1XOG - chain A; structure by X-ray diffraction, 2.80 A resolution.

== Chain A ==
Protein: Neuraminidase
Source organism: Influenza A virus
Notes: EC 3.2.1.18; fragment: N9 Tern neuraminidas
Reference sequence: P03472 (NRAM_IATRA); numbering as in UniProt (aligned over 84-470)
Amino-acid sequence (387 residues; row label = number of the first residue in the row):
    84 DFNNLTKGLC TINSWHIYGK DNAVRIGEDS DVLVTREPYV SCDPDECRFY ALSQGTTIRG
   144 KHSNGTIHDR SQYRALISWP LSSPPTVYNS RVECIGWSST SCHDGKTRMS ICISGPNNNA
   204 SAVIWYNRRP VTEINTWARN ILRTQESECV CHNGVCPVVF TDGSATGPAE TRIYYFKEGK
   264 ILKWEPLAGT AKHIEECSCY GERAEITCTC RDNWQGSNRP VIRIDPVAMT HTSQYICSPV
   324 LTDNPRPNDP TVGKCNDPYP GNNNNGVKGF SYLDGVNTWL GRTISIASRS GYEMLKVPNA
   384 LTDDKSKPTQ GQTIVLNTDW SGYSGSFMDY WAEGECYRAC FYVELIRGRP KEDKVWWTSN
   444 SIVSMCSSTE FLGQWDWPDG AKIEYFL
Disulfide bonds: C93-C419, C125-C130, C177-C195, C185-C232, C234-C239, C280-C293, C282-C291, C320-C338, C423-C449
Residues lining bound ligands:
  - ABW (5-[1-(acetylamino)-3-methylbutyl]-2,5-anhydro-3,4-dideoxy-4-(methoxycarbonyl)pentonic acid): R119, E120, L135, D152, R153, R157, W180, S181, I224, R226, E229, A248, E278, E279, R294, N296, G349, R372, Y406
  - N-acetylglucosamine (NAG; 2-acetamido-2-deoxy-beta-D-glucopyranose): D84, F85, N87, N236
Swiss-Prot annotation at these positions:
  - active site: D152 (Proton donor/acceptor), Y406 (Nucleophile)
  - binding site (substrate): R119, R153, E278, E279, R294, R372
  - binding site (Ca(2+)): D295, G299, D326, N348
  - glycosylation (N-linked (GlcNAc...) asparagine): N87, N147, N202

== In short ==
Bound to chain A: N-acetylglucosamine and compound ABW. From UniProt: active-site residues D152 and Y406, 6
substrate-binding residues and 4 Ca2+-binding residues.
Chain A is Neuraminidase (Influenza A virus); the structure, N9 Tern Influenza neuraminidase complexed with a
2,5-Disubstituted tetrahydrofuran-5-carboxylic acid, was determined by X-ray diffraction together with 1XOE
from the same study.
